Entry 1QW5 (X-ray diffraction, 2.70 A resolution); this record covers chain A.

[Chain A]
Molecule: Nitric oxide synthase, inducible
From: Mus musculus
Notes: EC 1.14.13.39; fragment: inducible nitric oxide synthase oxygenase domain (residues 77-495)
Reference sequence: P29477 (NOS2_MOUSE); residue numbers follow UniProt; this construct covers 77-495
Amino-acid sequence (419 residues; row label = number of the first residue in the row):
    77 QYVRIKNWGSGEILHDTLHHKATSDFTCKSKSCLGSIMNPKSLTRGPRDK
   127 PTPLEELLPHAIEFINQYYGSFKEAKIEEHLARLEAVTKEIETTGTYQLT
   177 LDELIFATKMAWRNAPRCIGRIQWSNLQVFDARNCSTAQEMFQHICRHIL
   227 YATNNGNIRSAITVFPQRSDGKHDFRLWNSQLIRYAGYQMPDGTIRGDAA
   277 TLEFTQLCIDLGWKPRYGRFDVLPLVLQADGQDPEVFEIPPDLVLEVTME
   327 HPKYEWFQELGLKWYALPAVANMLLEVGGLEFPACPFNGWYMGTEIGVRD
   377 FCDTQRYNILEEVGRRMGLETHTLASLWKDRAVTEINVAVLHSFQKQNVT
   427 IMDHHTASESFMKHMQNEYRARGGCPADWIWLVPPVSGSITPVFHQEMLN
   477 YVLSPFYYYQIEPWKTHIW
Bound ions: Zn2+: Cys-104, Cys-109; heme Fe near Cys-194 (its only coordinating residue here)
Ligand contacts:
  - N-(3-(aminomethyl)benzyl)acetamidine (14W): Gln-257, Pro-344, Val-346, Gly-365, Trp-366, Tyr-367, Glu-371
  - tetrahydrobiopterin (H4B): Trp-84, Ser-112, Ile-113, Met-114, Arg-375, Trp-455, Ile-456, Trp-457, Phe-470, His-471, Gln-472, Glu-473
  - heme (HEM): Trp-188, Ala-191, Arg-193, Cys-194, Ile-195, Gly-196, Gln-199, Leu-203, Ser-236, Met-349, Phe-363, Asn-364, Gly-365, Trp-366, Tyr-367, Met-368, Glu-371, Trp-457, Tyr-483, Tyr-485
Curated features (UniProtKB/Swiss-Prot):
  - binding site (Zn(2+)): Cys-104, Cys-109
  - binding site ((6R)-L-erythro-5,6,7,8-tetrahydrobiopterin): Ser-112, Arg-375, Ile-456, Trp-457, Phe-470
  - binding site (heme b): Cys-194, Tyr-485
  - binding site (L-arginine): Gln-257, Trp-366, Tyr-367, Glu-371
  - natural variant: Cys-211 (C211R: In strain: NOD/LtJ)

[Overview]
Ligands of chain A: heme, tetrahydrobiopterin and N-(3-(aminomethyl)benzyl)acetamidine. The Zn2+ site is built
by Cys-104 and Cys-109. UniProt lists Zn2+-binding residues Cys-104 and Cys-109, 5
(6R)-L-erythro-5,6,7,8-tetrahydrobiopterin-binding residues, heme b-binding residues Cys-194 and Tyr-485 and 4
L-arginine-binding residues.
Chain A is Nitric oxide synthase, inducible (Mus musculus); the structure, Murine inducible nitric oxide
synthase oxygenase domain in complex with W1400 inhibitor, was determined by X-ray diffraction, deposited
together with 1QW4, 1QW6 and 1QWC.
